Entry 6OPD (X-ray diffraction, 1.79 A resolution); this record covers chains A and B of the 3 polymer chains in the assembly.

# Chain A
Molecule: HLA class I histocompatibility antigen, A-2 alpha chain
From: Homo sapiens
UniProtKB: P01892 (1A02_HUMAN); residues 1-275 here correspond to UniProt positions 25-299 (UniProt number = residue number + 24)
Sequence (275 residues; numbered 1 to 275; the number before each row is that of its first residue):
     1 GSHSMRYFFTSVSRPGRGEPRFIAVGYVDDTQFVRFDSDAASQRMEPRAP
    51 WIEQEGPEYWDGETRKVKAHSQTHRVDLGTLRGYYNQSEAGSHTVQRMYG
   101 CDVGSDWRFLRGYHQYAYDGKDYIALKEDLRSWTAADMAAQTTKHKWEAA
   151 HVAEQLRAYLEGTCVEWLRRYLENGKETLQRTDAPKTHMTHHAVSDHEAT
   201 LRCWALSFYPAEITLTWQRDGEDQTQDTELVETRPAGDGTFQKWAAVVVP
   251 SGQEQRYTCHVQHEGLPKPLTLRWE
Disulfides: Cys-101/Cys-164, Cys-203/Cys-259
Ion coordination: Mg2+: Glu-154 (shared with Asp-99(B) of chain B)

# Chain B
Molecule: Beta-2-microglobulin
From: Homo sapiens
UniProtKB: P61769 (B2MG_HUMAN); residues 2-100 here correspond to UniProt positions 21-119 (UniProt number = residue number + 19)
Sequence (100 residues; row label = number of the first residue in the row):
     1 MIQRTPKIQVYSRHPAENGKSNFLNCYVSGFHPSDIEVDLLKNGERIEKV
    51 EHSDLSFSKDWSFYLLYYTEFTPTEKDEYACRVNHVTLSQPKIVKWDRDM
Construct notes: initiating methionine (1)
Disulfides: Cys-26/Cys-81
Ion coordination: Mg2+: Asp-99 (shared with Glu-154(A) of chain A)
Swiss-Prot annotation at these positions:
  - modified residue: Gln-3 (Pyrrolidone carboxylic acid)
  - glycosylation: Ile-2 (N-linked (Glc) (glycation) isoleucine), Lys-20 (N-linked (Glc) (glycation) lysine), Lys-42 (N-linked (Glc) (glycation) lysine), Lys-49 (N-linked (Glc) (glycation) lysine), Lys-59 (N-linked (Glc) (glycation) lysine), Lys-92 (N-linked (Glc) (glycation) lysine), Lys-95 (N-linked (Glc) (glycation) lysine)

# How chain A and chain B interact
Residue-residue contacts (55; chain A residue first):
  Phe-8(A) / Ser-56(B)
  Phe-8(A) / Phe-57(B)  hydrophobic
  Phe-9(A) / Phe-57(B)
  Thr-10(A) / Leu-55(B)
  Thr-10(A) / Phe-57(B)
  Thr-10(A) / Phe-63(B)
  Val-12(A) / Ser-34(B)
  Ile-23(A) / Leu-55(B)
  Val-25(A) / Asp-54(B)
  Val-25(A) / Leu-55(B)
  Val-25(A) / Ser-56(B)
  Tyr-27(A) / Ser-56(B)
  Tyr-27(A) / Tyr-64(B)  hydrogen bond
  Gln-32(A) / Asp-54(B)  hydrogen bond
  Arg-35(A) / Asp-54(B)  salt bridge
  Arg-48(A) / Asp-54(B)  salt bridge
  His-93(A) / Met-1(B)
  Gln-96(A) / His-32(B)  hydrogen bond
  Gln-96(A) / Phe-57(B)
  Gln-96(A) / Trp-61(B)  hydrogen bond (side chain-backbone)
  Gln-96(A) / Phe-63(B)
  Arg-97(A) / Phe-57(B)
  Gln-115(A) / Trp-61(B)
  Tyr-116(A) / Trp-61(B)
  Ala-117(A) / Trp-61(B)  hydrophobic
  Asp-119(A) / Met-1(B)
  Asp-119(A) / Ile-2(B)
  Asp-119(A) / His-32(B)
  Gly-120(A) / His-32(B)
  Gly-120(A) / Trp-61(B)
  Lys-121(A) / Met-1(B)
  Asp-122(A) / Trp-61(B)  hydrogen bond
  Thr-190(A) / Met-100(B)  hydrogen bond (side chain-backbone)
  His-192(A) / Asp-99(B)  salt bridge
  Arg-202(A) / Met-100(B)  hydrogen bond (side chain-backbone)
  Trp-204(A) / Met-100(B)  hydrogen bond (side chain-backbone)
  Val-231(A) / Gln-9(B)
  Glu-232(A) / Lys-7(B)  salt bridge
  Glu-232(A) / Gln-9(B)  hydrogen bond (backbone-side chain)
  Thr-233(A) / Tyr-27(B)
  Arg-234(A) / Gln-9(B)  hydrogen bond
  Arg-234(A) / Tyr-11(B)
  Arg-234(A) / Tyr-27(B)
  Pro-235(A) / Tyr-11(B)  hydrogen bond (backbone-side chain)
  Pro-235(A) / Asn-25(B)
  Pro-235(A) / Tyr-27(B)
  Pro-235(A) / Leu-66(B)  hydrophobic
  Ala-236(A) / Arg-13(B)  hydrogen bond (backbone-side chain)
  Ala-236(A) / Asn-25(B)  hydrogen bond (backbone-side chain)
  Gly-237(A) / Arg-13(B)  hydrogen bond (backbone-side chain)
  Asp-238(A) / His-14(B)
  Gln-242(A) / Tyr-11(B)
  Gln-242(A) / Ser-12(B)
  Gln-242(A) / Arg-13(B)  hydrogen bond (side chain-backbone)
  Trp-244(A) / Met-100(B)  hydrophobic
Also at the interface, not in a pair above, chain A (37 interface residues in all): Ser-92, Thr-94, Met-98
Also at the interface, not in a pair above, chain B (25 interface residues in all): Ser-29, Pro-33, Asp-60

# Summary
37 residues of chain A and 25 residues of chain B are in contact, with 15 hydrogen bonds and 4 salt bridges.
Polar contacts include Arg-35(A)/Asp-54(B), Arg-48(A)/Asp-54(B) and His-192(A)/Asp-99(B). Glu-154(A) and
Asp-99(B) coordinate Mg2+.
Here chain A is HLA class I histocompatibility antigen, A-2 alpha chain and chain B is Beta-2-microglobulin,
both from Homo sapiens. Entry 6OPD (Crystal Structure of ILNAMIVKI peptide bound to HLA-A2) was determined by
X-ray diffraction (same publication as 6PTB and 6PTE).
